7EJM - chains A and C of the 3 polymer chains in the assembly; structure by X-ray diffraction, 1.71 A resolution.

# Chain A
Protein: MHC class I antigen
Source organism: Homo sapiens
UniProtKB: A0A411J078 (A0A411J078_HUMAN); residues 1-274 here correspond to UniProt positions 25-298 (UniProt number = residue number + 24)
Chain sequence (281 residues; row label = number of the first residue in the row; numbers below 1 keep their minus sign (Gly-6 is residue -6)):
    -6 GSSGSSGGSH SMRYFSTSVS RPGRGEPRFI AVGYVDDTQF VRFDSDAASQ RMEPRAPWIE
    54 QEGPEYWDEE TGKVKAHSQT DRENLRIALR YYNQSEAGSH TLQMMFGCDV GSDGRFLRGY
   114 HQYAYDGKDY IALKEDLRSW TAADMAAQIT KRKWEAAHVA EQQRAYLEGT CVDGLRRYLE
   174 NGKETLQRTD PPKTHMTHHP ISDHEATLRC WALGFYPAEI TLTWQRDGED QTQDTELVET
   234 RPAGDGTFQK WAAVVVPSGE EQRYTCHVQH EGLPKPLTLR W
Disordered / not traced: -6 to 0
Construct notes: expression tag (-6 to 0)
Cystine bridges: Cys101-Cys164, Cys203-Cys259

# Chain C
Protein: 9-mer peptide from the HCoV spike protein
Chain sequence (9 residues; row label = number of the first residue in the row):
     1 TYIKWPWWV

# Interface between chain A and chain C
Residue-residue contacts - 40 pairs, chain A then chain C:
  Met5(A) - Thr1(C)
  Tyr7(A) - Thr1(C)  hydrogen bond (side chain-backbone)
  Tyr7(A) - Tyr2(C)  hydrophobic
  Phe22(A) - Tyr2(C)
  Ala24(A) - Tyr2(C)
  Met45(A) - Tyr2(C)  hydrophobic
  Glu63(A) - Thr1(C)
  Glu63(A) - Tyr2(C)  hydrogen bond (side chain-backbone)
  Lys66(A) - Thr1(C)
  Lys66(A) - Tyr2(C)  hydrogen bond (side chain-backbone)
  Lys66(A) - Ile3(C)
  Lys66(A) - Lys4(C)
  Val67(A) - Tyr2(C)
  His70(A) - Tyr2(C)  hydrogen bond
  Thr73(A) - Pro6(C)
  Thr73(A) - Trp7(C)
  Glu76(A) - Trp8(C)
  Asn77(A) - Trp7(C)  hydrogen bond (side chain-backbone)
  Asn77(A) - Trp8(C)
  Asn77(A) - Val9(C)  hydrogen bond (side chain-backbone)
  Ile80(A) - Val9(C)  hydrophobic
  Tyr84(A) - Val9(C)  hydrogen bond (side chain-backbone)
  Met97(A) - Ile3(C)  hydrophobic
  Phe99(A) - Tyr2(C)  hydrophobic
  Phe99(A) - Ile3(C)  hydrophobic
  Thr143(A) - Val9(C)  hydrogen bond (side chain-backbone)
  Lys146(A) - Trp8(C)
  Lys146(A) - Val9(C)  hydrogen bond (side chain-backbone)
  Trp147(A) - Trp7(C)
  Trp147(A) - Trp8(C)  hydrogen bond (side chain-backbone)
  Ala150(A) - Trp7(C)
  Val152(A) - Trp7(C)
  Gln155(A) - Trp5(C)
  Gln156(A) - Trp5(C)
  Tyr159(A) - Thr1(C)  hydrogen bond (side chain-backbone)
  Tyr159(A) - Tyr2(C)
  Tyr159(A) - Ile3(C)  hydrophobic
  Thr163(A) - Thr1(C)  hydrogen bond (backbone-side chain)
  Gly167(A) - Thr1(C)
  Tyr171(A) - Thr1(C)  hydrogen bond (side chain-backbone)
Also at the interface, not in a pair above, chain A (32 interface residues in all): Ser9, Tyr59, Ala69, Tyr123, Cys164

# In short
Chain A and chain C form an interface of 32 and 9 residues respectively, with 13 hydrogen bonds. Polar pairs
include Tyr7(A)-Thr1(C), Glu63(A)-Tyr2(C) and Lys66(A)-Tyr2(C).
Chain A is MHC class I antigen (Homo sapiens) and chain C is a 9-mer peptide from the HCoV spike protein; the
structure, Complex Structure of HLA-A*2402 with the Peptide from HCoV(CoV-229E) spike protein, was determined
by X-ray diffraction (same publication as 7EJL and 7EJN).
